PDB entry 7TXO | X-ray diffraction, 2.50 A resolution | chains A and B

Chain A (and B):
Molecule: Transcriptional regulator
Organism: Nostoc sp. PCC 7120
Notes: chain B of this document is another copy of the same molecule, construct and numbering; everything in this record applies to it too
UniProtKB: Q8YVV6 (Q8YVV6_NOSS1); residues 1-112 here = UniProt positions 1-112
Chain sequence (114 residues; numbered -1 to 112; the number before each row is that of its first residue; numbers below 1 keep their minus sign (Gly-1 is residue -1)):
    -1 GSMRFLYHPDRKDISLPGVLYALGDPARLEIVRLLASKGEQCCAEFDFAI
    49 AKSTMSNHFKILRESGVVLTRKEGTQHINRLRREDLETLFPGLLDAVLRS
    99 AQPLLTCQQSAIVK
Not modelled in the structure: -1 to 1, 104-112 (chain B: -1 to 1, 103-112)
Sequence notes: expression tag (-1 to 0)
Modified residues: Mse1 (selenomethionine); Mse53 (selenomethionine; parent Met)
From the paper describing this entry:
  - mutagenesis - R26A (5.18 +/- 1.22 uM), K50A (5.29 +/- 1.86 uM): decreased binding to DNA
  - mutagenesis - C40S, C41S: unchanged binding to DNA
  - mutagenesis - C40S, C41S, R61A, T68A, N77A: decreased catalytic activity
  - mutagenesis - Q74A, H75A, C105S: unchanged catalytic activity
  - catalytic residues: Cys40, Cys41, Arg61, Thr68, Asn77

Chain A / chain B interface:
Contacting residue pairs (30):
  Leu14(A) with Leu27(B), hydrophobic; Val95(B); Ser98(B); Ala99(B)
  Pro15(A) with Gly22(B); Asp23(B); Pro24(B); Leu27(B)
  Leu18(A) with Leu18(B); Leu21(B); Val95(B), hydrophobic
  Tyr19(A) with Tyr19(B), hydrophobic; Gly22(B)
  Leu21(A) with Leu18(B)
  Gly22(A) with Pro15(B); Leu18(B); Tyr19(B)
  Pro24(A) with Pro15(B)
  Leu87(A) with Ser98(B), hydrogen bond (backbone-side chain)
  Phe88(A) with Ser98(B)
  Pro89(A) with Arg97(B); Ser98(B)
  Gly90(A) with Ala94(B)
  Leu91(A) with Val95(B), hydrophobic
  Ala94(A) with Ala94(B), hydrophobic
  Val95(A) with Leu14(B); Leu18(B), hydrophobic
  Ser98(A) with Leu14(B); Phe88(B)
  Ala99(A) with Leu14(B), hydrophobic
Interface residues without a listed pair, chain A (18 interface residues in all): Asp23, Leu27
Interface residues without a listed pair, chain B (18 interface residues in all): Pro89, Gly90, Leu91

Summary:
Chain A and chain B each contribute 18 residues to their interface; the contacts include 1 hydrogen bond. The
hydrogen-bonded pair is Leu87(A)-Ser98(B). The paper reports catalytic residues Cys40(A), Cys41(A) and
Arg61(A) among others; C40S, C41S and R61A of chain A, among others, reduce catalytic activity; 10
substitutions were tested in all.
Both chains are Transcriptional regulator (Nostoc sp. PCC 7120). Entry 7TXO (Selenomethionine Labeled
Structure of RexT) was determined by X-ray diffraction (same publication as 7TXM).
